6VW0 - chains D and F of the 10 polymer chains in the assembly; structure by electron microscopy, 3.59 A resolution.

Chain D:
Protein: DNA-directed RNA polymerase subunit beta'
From: Mycobacterium tuberculosis
Notes: EC 2.7.7.6
UniProtKB: A5U053 (RPOC_MYCTA); residue numbers follow UniProt; this construct covers 1-1316
Chain sequence (1326 residues; row label = number of the first residue in the row; numbers below 1 keep their minus sign (Gly-1 is residue -1)):
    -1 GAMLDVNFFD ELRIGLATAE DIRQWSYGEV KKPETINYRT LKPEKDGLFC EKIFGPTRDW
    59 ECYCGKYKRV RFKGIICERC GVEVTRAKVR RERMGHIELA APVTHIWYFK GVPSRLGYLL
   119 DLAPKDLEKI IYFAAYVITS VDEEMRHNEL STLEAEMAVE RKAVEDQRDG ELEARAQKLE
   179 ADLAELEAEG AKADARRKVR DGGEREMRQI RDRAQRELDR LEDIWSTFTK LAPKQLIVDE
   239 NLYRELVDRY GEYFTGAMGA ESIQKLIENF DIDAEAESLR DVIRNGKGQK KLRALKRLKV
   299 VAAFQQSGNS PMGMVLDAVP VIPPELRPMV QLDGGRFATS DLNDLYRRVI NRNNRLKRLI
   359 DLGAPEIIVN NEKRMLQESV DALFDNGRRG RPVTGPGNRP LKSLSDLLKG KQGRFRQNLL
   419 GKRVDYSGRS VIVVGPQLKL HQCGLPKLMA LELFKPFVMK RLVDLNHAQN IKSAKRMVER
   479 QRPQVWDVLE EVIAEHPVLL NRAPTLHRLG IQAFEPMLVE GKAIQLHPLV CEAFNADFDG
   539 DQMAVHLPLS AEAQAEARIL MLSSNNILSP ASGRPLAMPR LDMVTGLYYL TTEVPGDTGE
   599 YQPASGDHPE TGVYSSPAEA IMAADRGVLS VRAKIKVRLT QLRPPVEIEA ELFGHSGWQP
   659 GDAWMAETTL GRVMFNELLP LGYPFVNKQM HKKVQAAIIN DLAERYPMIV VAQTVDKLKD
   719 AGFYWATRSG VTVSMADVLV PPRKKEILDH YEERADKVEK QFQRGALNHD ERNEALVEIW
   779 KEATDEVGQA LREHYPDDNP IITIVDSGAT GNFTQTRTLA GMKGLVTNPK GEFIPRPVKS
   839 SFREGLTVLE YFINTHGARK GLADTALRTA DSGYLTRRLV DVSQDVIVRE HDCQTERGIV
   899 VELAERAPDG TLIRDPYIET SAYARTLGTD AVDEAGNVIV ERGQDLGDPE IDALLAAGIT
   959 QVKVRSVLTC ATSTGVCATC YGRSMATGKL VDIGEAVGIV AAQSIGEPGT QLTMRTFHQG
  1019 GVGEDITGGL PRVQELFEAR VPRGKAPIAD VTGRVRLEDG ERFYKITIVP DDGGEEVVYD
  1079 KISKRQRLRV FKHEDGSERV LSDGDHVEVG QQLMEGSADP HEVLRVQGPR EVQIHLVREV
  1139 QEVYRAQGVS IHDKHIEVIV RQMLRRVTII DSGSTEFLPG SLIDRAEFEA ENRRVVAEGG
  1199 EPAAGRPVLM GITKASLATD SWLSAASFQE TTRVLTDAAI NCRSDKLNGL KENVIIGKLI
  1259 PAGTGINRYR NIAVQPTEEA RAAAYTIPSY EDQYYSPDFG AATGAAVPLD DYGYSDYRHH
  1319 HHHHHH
Unresolved in the structure: 1015-1022, 1091-1096, 1283-1324
Construct notes: expression tag (-1 to 0, 1317-1324)
Metal / ion sites: Zn2+ site 1: Cys60, Cys62, Cys78; Mg2+: Asp535, Asp537; Zn2+ site 2: Cys891, Cys968, Cys975, Cys978
Swiss-Prot annotation at these positions:
  - binding site (Zn(2+)): Cys60, Cys62, Cys75, Cys78, Cys891, Cys968, Cys975, Cys978
  - binding site (Mg(2+)): Asp535, Asp537, Asp539

Chain F:
Protein: RNA polymerase sigma factor SigA
From: Mycobacterium tuberculosis
UniProtKB: P9WGI0 (SIGA_MYCTO); numbering as in UniProt (aligned over 1-528)
Chain sequence (531 residues; each row starts with the number of its first residue; numbers below 1 keep their minus sign (Gly-2 is residue -2)):
    -2 GPHMAATKAS TATDEPVKRT ATKSPAASAS GAKTGAKRTA AKSASGSPPA KRATKPAARS
    58 VKPASAPQDT TTSTIPKRKT RAAAKSAAAK APSARGHATK PRAPKDAQHE AATDPEDALD
   118 SVEELDAEPD LDVEPGEDLD LDAADLNLDD LEDDVAPDAD DDLDSGDDED HEDLEAEAAV
   178 APGQTADDDE EIAEPTEKDK ASGDFVWDED ESEALRQARK DAELTASADS VRAYLKQIGK
   238 VALLNAEEEV ELAKRIEAGL YATQLMTELS ERGEKLPAAQ RRDMMWICRD GDRAKNHLLE
   298 ANLRLVVSLA KRYTGRGMAF LDLIQEGNLG LIRAVEKFDY TKGYKFSTYA TWWIRQAITR
   358 AMADQARTIR IPVHMVEVIN KLGRIQRELL QDLGREPTPE ELAKEMDITP EKVLEIQQYA
   418 REPISLDQTI GDEGDSQLGD FIEDSEAVVA VDAVSFTLLQ DQLQSVLDTL SEREAGVVRL
   478 RFGLTDGQPR TLDEIGQVYG VTRERIRQIE SKTMSKLRHP SRSQVLRDYL D
Unresolved in the structure: -2 to 205, 528
Construct notes: expression tag (-2 to 0)
Swiss-Prot annotation at these positions:
  - DNA-binding region: Leu489 to Ser508 (H-T-H motif)
  - region: Ala225 to Ala259 (Sigma-70 factor domain-1)
  - motif: Asp319 to Gln322 (Interaction with polymerase core subunit RpoC)

Chain D / chain F interface:
Pairs across the interface - 77 pairs, chain D then chain F:
  Glu32(D) - Arg367(F)  salt bridge
  Thr33(D) - Thr365(F)  hydrogen bond (side chain-backbone)
  Ile34(D) - Ile366(F)
  Tyr36(D) - Arg367(F)
  Tyr36(D) - Ile368(F)  hydrophobic
  Tyr36(D) - Pro369(F)
  Tyr36(D) - Met372(F)
  Tyr36(D) - Tyr416(F)  hydrophobic
  Arg37(D) - Tyr416(F)
  Arg67(D) - Gly484(F)
  Arg69(D) - Gln485(F)
  Lys127(D) - Thr222(F)
  Lys127(D) - Ala223(F)
  Arg203(D) - Glu208(F)  salt bridge
  Gln207(D) - Glu208(F)
  Arg214(D) - Arg213(F)
  Val236(D) - Leu221(F)  hydrophobic
  Pro326(D) - Leu423(F)  hydrophobic
  Met327(D) - Thr365(F)
  Met327(D) - Ile366(F)  hydrophobic
  Gly332(D) - Arg418(F)  hydrogen bond (backbone-side chain)
  Arg334(D) - Arg418(F)
  Arg334(D) - Glu419(F)  hydrogen bond (side chain-backbone)
  Phe335(D) - Pro420(F)
  Phe335(D) - Ile421(F)  hydrogen bond (backbone-backbone)
  Ala336(D) - Ile421(F)
  Ala336(D) - Leu423(F)  hydrophobic
  Thr337(D) - Pro420(F)
  Thr337(D) - Ile421(F)  hydrogen bond (backbone-backbone)
  Thr337(D) - Ser422(F)
  Thr337(D) - Leu423(F)  hydrogen bond (backbone-backbone)
  Ser338(D) - Leu423(F)
  Ser338(D) - Asp424(F)
  Asp339(D) - Asp424(F)
  Asp342(D) - Thr365(F)
  Arg345(D) - Gln362(F)  hydrogen bond (side chain-backbone)
  Arg345(D) - Ala363(F)  hydrogen bond (side chain-backbone)
  Arg345(D) - Arg364(F)
  Arg345(D) - Thr365(F)
  Arg346(D) - Ala316(F)
  Arg346(D) - Asp319(F)  salt bridge
  Asn349(D) - Gln362(F)  hydrogen bond
  Arg350(D) - Asp319(F)  salt bridge
  Arg353(D) - Asp319(F)  salt bridge
  Arg353(D) - Gln322(F)
  Arg353(D) - Glu323(F)  salt bridge
  Arg353(D) - Gln362(F)  hydrogen bond
  Arg356(D) - Leu326(F)
  Leu357(D) - Gln322(F)
  Leu357(D) - Ile329(F)  hydrophobic
  Leu360(D) - Ile329(F)  hydrophobic
  Pro363(D) - Leu296(F)
  Pro363(D) - Glu297(F)
  Ile365(D) - Tyr231(F)  hydrophobic
  Ile365(D) - Glu297(F)
  Ile365(D) - Leu300(F)  hydrophobic
  Ile366(D) - Gln322(F)
  Ile366(D) - Asn325(F)
  Asn369(D) - Tyr231(F)
  Asn369(D) - Leu318(F)
  Asn369(D) - Gln322(F)  hydrogen bond
  Glu370(D) - Gln322(F)
  Arg372(D) - Ser227(F)  hydrogen bond
  Arg372(D) - Tyr231(F)
  Met373(D) - Leu318(F)  hydrophobic
  Met373(D) - Asp319(F)
  Met373(D) - Gln322(F)
  Glu376(D) - Ser227(F)
  Arg397(D) - Ser422(F)  hydrogen bond
  Lys400(D) - Asp424(F)
  Lys400(D) - Gln434(F)
  Gln467(D) - Asp525(F)
  Asn468(D) - Asp525(F)  hydrogen bond (side chain-backbone)
  Asn468(D) - Tyr526(F)
  Lys470(D) - Ser452(F)
  Lys470(D) - Asp525(F)
  Lys470(D) - Tyr526(F)
Interface residues without a listed pair, chain D (54 interface residues in all): Arg211, Asp237, Asn239, Val328, Leu330, Gly333, Glu364, Arg387, Gln410, Ile469, Lys473
Interface residues without a listed pair, chain F (53 interface residues in all): Glu220, Ala225, Gln234, Ile235, Lys237, Asn293, Met315, Gln425, Asp432, Ile439, Val448, Val451

Summary:
Chain D and chain F form an interface of 54 and 53 residues respectively, with 14 hydrogen bonds and 6 salt
bridges. Polar pairs include Glu32(D)-Arg367(F), Arg203(D)-Glu208(F) and Arg346(D)-Asp319(F). From UniProt: 8
Zn2+-binding residues and 3 Mg2+-binding residues on chain D.
Chain D is DNA-directed RNA polymerase subunit beta' and chain F is RNA polymerase sigma factor SigA, both
from Mycobacterium tuberculosis; the structure, Mycobacterium tuberculosis RNAP S456L mutant open promoter
complex, was determined by electron microscopy, deposited together with 6VVS, 6VVT, 6VVV, 6VVX, 6VVY and 6VVZ.
